PDB entry 5FNV | X-ray diffraction, 2.61 A resolution | chains C and D of the 6 polymer chains in the assembly

Chain C:
Molecule: Tubulin alpha-1B chain
From: Gallus gallus
UniProt: Q2XVP4 (TBA1B_PIG); residue numbers follow UniProt; this construct covers 1-451
Amino-acid sequence (451 residues; row label = number of the first residue in the row):
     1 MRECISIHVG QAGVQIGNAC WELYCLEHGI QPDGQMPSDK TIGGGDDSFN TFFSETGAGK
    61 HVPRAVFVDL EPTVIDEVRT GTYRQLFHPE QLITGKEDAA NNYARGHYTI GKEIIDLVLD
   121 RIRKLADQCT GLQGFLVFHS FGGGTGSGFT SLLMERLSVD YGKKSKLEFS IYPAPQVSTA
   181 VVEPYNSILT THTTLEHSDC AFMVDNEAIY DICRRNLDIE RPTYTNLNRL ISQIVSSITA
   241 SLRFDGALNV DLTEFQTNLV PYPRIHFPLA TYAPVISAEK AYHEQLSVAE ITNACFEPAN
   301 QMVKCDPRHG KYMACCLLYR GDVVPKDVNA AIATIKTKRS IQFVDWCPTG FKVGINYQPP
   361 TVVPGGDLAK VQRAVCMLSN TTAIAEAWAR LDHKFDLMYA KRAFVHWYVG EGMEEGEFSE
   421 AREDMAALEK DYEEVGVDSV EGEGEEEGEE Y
Unresolved in the structure: 440-451
Swiss-Prot annotation at these positions:
  - motif: Met-1 to Cys-4 (MREC motif)
  - active site: Glu-254
  - binding site (GTP): Gly-10, Gln-11, Ala-12, Gln-15, Glu-71, Ala-99, Ser-140, Gly-143, Gly-144, Thr-145, Gly-146, Thr-179, Glu-183, Asn-206, Tyr-224, Asn-228, Leu-252
  - binding site (Mg(2+)): Glu-71
  - site: Tyr-451 (Involved in polymerization)
  - modified residue: Lys-40 (N6,N6,N6-trimethyllysine), Ser-48 (Phosphoserine), Ser-232 (Phosphoserine), Tyr-282 (3'-nitrotyrosine), Arg-339 (Omega-N-methylarginine), Ser-439 (Phosphoserine), Glu-443 (5-glutamyl polyglutamate), Glu-445 (5-glutamyl polyglutamate), Tyr-451 (3'-nitrotyrosine)
  - cross-link (Glycyl lysine isopeptide (Lys-Gly)): Lys-326 (interchain with G-Cter in ubiquitin), Lys-370 (interchain with G-Cter in ubiquitin)
Covalent attachments: pironetin (X3H) linked to Cys-316
Bound ions: Ca2+: Asp-39, Thr-41, Gly-44, Glu-55
Residues lining bound ligands:
  - GTP (guanosine-5'-triphosphate): Gly-10, Gln-11, Ala-12, Gln-15, Ile-16, Asp-69, Asp-98, Ala-99, Ala-100, Asn-101, Asn-102, Ser-140, Gly-142, Gly-143, Gly-144, Thr-145, Gly-146, Ile-171, Pro-173, Val-177, Ser-178, Thr-179, Glu-183, Asn-206, Tyr-224, Leu-227, Asn-228, Ile-231
  - pironetin (X3H): Cys-4, Gly-134, Phe-135, Leu-136, Leu-167, Phe-202, Ser-237, Ile-238, Ser-241, Leu-242, Leu-248, Leu-252, Phe-255, Leu-317, Leu-318, Gly-354, Cys-376, Met-377, Leu-378
Reported in the primary citation:
  - binding site for pironetin: Cys-4, Gly-134, Leu-167, Leu-242, Phe-255, Cys-316, Leu-378
  - conformationally variable residues (loop rearrangement, side-chain flip): Phe-244 to Leu-259, Cys-316, Leu-318
  - catalytic residues: Glu-254 (citing earlier work)

Chain D:
Molecule: Tubulin beta chain
From: Rattus norvegicus
UniProt: P02554 (TBB_PIG); residues 1-445 here = UniProt positions 1-445
Amino-acid sequence (445 residues; each row starts with the number of its first residue):
     1 MREIVHIQAG QCGNQIGAKF WEVISDEHGI DPTGSYHGDS DLQLERINVY YNEAAGNKYV
    61 PRAILVDLEP GTMDSVRSGP FGQIFRPDNF VFGQSGAGNN WAKGHYTEGA ELVDSVLDVV
   121 RKESESCDCL QGFQLTHSLG GGTGSGMGTL LISKIREEYP DRIMNTFSVV PSPKVSDTVV
   181 EPYNATLSVH QLVENTDETY CIDNEALYDI CFRTLKLTTP TYGDLNHLVS ATMSGVTTCL
   241 RFPGQLNADL RKLAVNMVPF PRLHFFMPGF APLTSRGSQQ YRALTVPELT QQMFDAKNMM
   301 AACDPRHGRY LTVAAVFRGR MSMKEVDEQM LNVQNKNSSY FVEWIPNNVK TAVCDIPPRG
   361 LKMSATFIGN STAIQELFKR ISEQFTAMFR RKAFLHWYTG EGMDEMEFTE AESNMNDLVS
   421 EYQQYQDATA DEQGEFEEEG EEDEA
Unresolved in the structure: 1, 274-283, 431-445
Swiss-Prot annotation at these positions:
  - motif: Met-1 to Ile-4 (MREI motif)
  - binding site (GTP): Gln-11, Glu-69, Ser-138, Gly-142, Thr-143, Gly-144, Asn-204, Asn-226
  - binding site (Mg(2+)): Glu-69
  - modified residue: Ser-40 (Phosphoserine), Lys-58 (N6-acetyllysine), Ser-172 (Phosphoserine), Thr-285 (Phosphothreonine), Thr-290 (Phosphothreonine), Arg-318 (Omega-N-methylarginine), Glu-438 (5-glutamyl polyglutamate)
  - cross-link (Glycyl lysine isopeptide (Lys-Gly)): Lys-58 (interchain with G-Cter in ubiquitin), Lys-324 (interchain with G-Cter in ubiquitin)
Residues lining bound ligands: GTP (guanosine-5'-triphosphate): Gly-10, Gln-11, Cys-12, Gln-15, Ile-16, Asp-67, Glu-69, Gly-96, Ala-97, Gly-98, Asn-99, Ser-138, Gly-140, Gly-141, Gly-142, Thr-143, Gly-144, Ser-145, Val-169, Pro-171, Val-175, Ser-176, Glu-181, Asn-204, Leu-207, Tyr-222, Leu-225, Asn-226

Interface between chain C and chain D:
Residue-residue contacts (58; chain C residue first):
  Gln-11(C) with Gln-245(D), hydrogen bond
  Lys-96(C) with Asp-128(D), salt bridge
  Glu-97(C) with Cys-129(D); Arg-162(D), salt bridge
  Asp-98(C) with Asp-249(D); Lys-252(D), salt bridge
  Ala-100(C) with Arg-251(D); Lys-252(D); Val-255(D)
  Asn-101(C) with Lys-252(D)
  Arg-105(C) with Arg-251(D)
  Pro-175(C) with Asn-347(D)
  Ser-178(C) with Lys-350(D), hydrogen bond
  Thr-179(C) with Gln-245(D); Leu-246(D); Asn-256(D), hydrogen bond (backbone-side chain)
  Ala-180(C) with Asn-256(D); Lys-350(D)
  Val-181(C) with Asn-256(D), hydrogen bond (backbone-side chain); Ile-345(D), hydrophobic; Pro-346(D); Asn-347(D); Asn-348(D); Lys-350(D)
  Val-182(C) with Val-255(D), hydrophobic
  Tyr-210(C) with Asp-327(D)
  Glu-220(C) with Lys-324(D)
  Arg-221(C) with Met-323(D); Asp-327(D), salt bridge
  Tyr-224(C) with Gln-245(D)
  Lys-394(C) with Pro-346(D); Asn-347(D), hydrogen bond
  Leu-397(C) with Glu-343(D); Trp-344(D); Pro-346(D), hydrophobic; Ala-430(D), hydrophobic
  Met-398(C) with Trp-344(D), hydrogen bond (backbone-backbone); Pro-346(D)
  Lys-401(C) with Phe-260(D); Trp-344(D); Ala-428(D); Thr-429(D), hydrogen bond (side chain-backbone)
  Arg-402(C) with Phe-260(D)
  Ala-403(C) with Pro-259(D); Phe-260(D), hydrophobic
  Phe-404(C) with Val-255(D); Asn-256(D); Val-258(D); Pro-259(D), hydrogen bond (backbone-backbone); Thr-312(D); Ile-345(D), hydrophobic
  His-406(C) with Val-258(D), hydrogen bond (side chain-backbone); Pro-259(D); Phe-260(D); Pro-261(D)
  Trp-407(C) with Ala-254(D), hydrophobic; Val-255(D); Val-258(D), hydrogen bond (side chain-backbone)
Interface residues without a listed pair, chain C (27 interface residues in all): Glu-411

In short:
The interface between chain C and chain D involves 27 residues on one side and 29 on the other; the contacts
include 10 hydrogen bonds and 4 salt bridges. Polar pairs include Lys-96(C)/Asp-128(D), Glu-97(C)/Arg-162(D)
and Asp-98(C)/Lys-252(D). The paper reports the catalytic residue Glu-254(C); a binding site for pironetin at
Cys-4(C), Gly-134(C) and Leu-167(C) among others.
Here chain C is Tubulin alpha-1B chain (Gallus gallus) and chain D is Tubulin beta chain (Rattus norvegicus).
Entry 5FNV (a new complex structure of tubulin with an alpha-beta unsaturated lactone) was determined by X-ray
diffraction, deposited together with 5JQG.
